8XAW - chains H and M of the 20 polymer chains in the assembly; structure by electron microscopy, 2.73 A resolution.

# Chain H (and M)
Name: DUF4297
Organism: Escherichia coli
Notes: chain M of this document is another copy of the same molecule, construct and numbering; everything in this record applies to it too
UniProt: A0A9X9SUN3 (A0A9X9SUN3_ECOLX); residues 1-394 here = UniProt positions 1-394
Chain sequence (394 residues; row label = number of the first residue in the row):
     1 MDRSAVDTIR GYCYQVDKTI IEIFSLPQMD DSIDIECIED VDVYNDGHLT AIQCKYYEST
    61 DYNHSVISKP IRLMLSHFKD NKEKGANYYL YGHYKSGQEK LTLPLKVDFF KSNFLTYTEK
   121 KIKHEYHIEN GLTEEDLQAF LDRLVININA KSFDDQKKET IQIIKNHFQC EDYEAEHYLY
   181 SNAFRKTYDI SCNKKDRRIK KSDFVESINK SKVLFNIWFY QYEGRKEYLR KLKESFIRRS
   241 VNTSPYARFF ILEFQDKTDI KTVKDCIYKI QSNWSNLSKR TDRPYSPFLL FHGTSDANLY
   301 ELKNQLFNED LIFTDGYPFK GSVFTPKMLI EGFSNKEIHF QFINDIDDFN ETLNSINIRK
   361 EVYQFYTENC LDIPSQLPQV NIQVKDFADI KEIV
Not modelled in the structure: 1-150 (chain M: 1-223)

# Chain H / chain M interface
Residue-residue contacts (39; chain H residue first):
  Y300(H) with K320(M); G321(M)
  K303(H) with F319(M); K320(M)
  N304(H) with F319(M); G321(M), hydrogen bond (side chain-backbone); S322(M); V323(M), hydrogen bond (side chain-backbone)
  F307(H) with P318(M), hydrophobic; F319(M), hydrophobic; M328(M), hydrophobic
  F313(H) with F319(M), hydrophobic
  D315(H) with P318(M); F319(M); K320(M), hydrogen bond (side chain-backbone)
  Y317(H) with P318(M); F319(M); K320(M)
  P318(H) with F307(M), hydrophobic; D315(M); Y317(M); P318(M)
  F319(H) with K303(M); N304(M); F307(M), hydrophobic; F313(M), hydrophobic; D315(M); Y317(M)
  K320(H) with Y300(M); K303(M); D315(M); Y317(M); N344(M)
  G321(H) with Y300(M); N304(M), hydrogen bond (backbone-side chain)
  S322(H) with N304(M)
  V323(H) with N304(M), hydrogen bond (backbone-side chain)
  M328(H) with F307(M), hydrophobic
  N344(H) with K320(M)

# Summary
The chain H/chain M interface involves 15 residues from each chain, with 5 hydrogen bonds. Polar contacts
include N304(H)-G321(M), N304(H)-V323(M) and D315(H)-K320(M).
Both chains are DUF4297 (Escherichia coli). Entry 8XAW (Cryo-EM structure of an anti-phage defense complex
bound to AMPPNP and DNA at state 1) was determined by electron microscopy, deposited together with 8XAU, 8XAV,
8XAX and 8XAY.
